7UZ7 - chains P and Q of the 9 polymer chains in the assembly; structure by electron microscopy, 2.90 A resolution.

[Chain P]
Name: M8a-31 Fab heavy chain
Source organism: Mus musculus
Notes: antibody fragment or engineered binder
Sequence (228 residues; each row starts with the number of its first residue; note: 12 numbers in that range are skipped by the numbering (no residue carries them; nothing is unmodelled there)):
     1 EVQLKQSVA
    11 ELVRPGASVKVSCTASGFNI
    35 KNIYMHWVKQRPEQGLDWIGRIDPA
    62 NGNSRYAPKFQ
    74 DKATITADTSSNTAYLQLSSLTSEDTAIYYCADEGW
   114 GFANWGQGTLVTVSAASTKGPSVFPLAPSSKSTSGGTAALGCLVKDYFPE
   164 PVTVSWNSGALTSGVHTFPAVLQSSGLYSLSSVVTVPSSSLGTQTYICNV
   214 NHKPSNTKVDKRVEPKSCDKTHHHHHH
Unresolved in the structure: 129-240
Disulfide bonds: C23-C104

[Chain Q]
Name: M8a-31 Fab light chain
Source organism: Mus musculus
Notes: antibody fragment or engineered binder
Sequence (220 residues; numbered 1 to 234; 14 numbers in that range are skipped by the numbering (no residue carries them; nothing is unmodelled there); the number before each row is that of its first residue):
     1 DIVMTQSPSSLTVTAGEKVTMSCKSSQSLLNSGNQKNYLTWYQQKVGQPP
    51 KLLIYWA
    65 STRDPGVP
    74 DRFTGSG
    83 FGTDFTLTISSVQAEDLAVYYCQNDYS
   114 YPLTFGAGTKVELKRTVAAPSVFIFPPSDEQLKSGTASVVCLLNNFYPRE
   164 AKVQWKVDNALQSGNSQESVTEQDSKDSTYSLSSTLTLSKADYEKHKVYA
   214 CEVTHQGLSSPVTKSFNRGEC
Unresolved in the structure: 127-234
Disulfide bonds: C23-C104

[Chain P / chain Q interface]
Residue-residue contacts (28):
  Q44(P) with Q44(Q), hydrogen bond
  G49(P) with G119(Q); A120(Q)
  L50(P) with Y103(Q), hydrophobic; F118(Q)
  D51(P) with T117(Q), hydrogen bond
  W52(P) with Y114(Q); P115(Q), hydrophobic; L116(Q)
  R55(P) with Y114(Q)
  R66(P) with Y114(Q), hydrogen bond
  P69(P) with D1(Q)
  Y103(P) with P49(Q), hydrophobic
  W109(P) with T40(Q); Y55(Q); W56(Q); D107(Q)
  G114(P) with Y42(Q); L52(Q)
  F115(P) with Y42(Q), hydrogen bond (backbone-side chain); L52(Q); F118(Q), hydrophobic
  A116(P) with L52(Q), hydrophobic
  W118(P) with Y42(Q), hydrophobic; P49(Q), hydrophobic; P50(Q), hydrogen bond (side chain-backbone); F118(Q), hydrophobic
  G119(P) with P49(Q)
Other interface residues (no listed pair), chain P (17 interface residues in all): Q48, Q120
Other interface residues (no listed pair), chain Q (19 interface residues in all): Y38

[In short]
Chain P and chain Q form an interface of 17 and 19 residues respectively; the contacts include 5 hydrogen
bonds. Among the polar pairs are Q44(P)-Q44(Q), D51(P)-T117(Q) and R66(P)-Y114(Q).
Here chain P is M8a-31 Fab heavy chain and chain Q is M8a-31 Fab light chain, both from Mus musculus. Entry
7UZ7 (Structure of the SARS-CoV-2 S 6P trimer in complex with the mouse antibody Fab fragment, M8a-31) was
determined by electron microscopy, deposited together with 7UZ4, 7UZ6, 7UZ8, 7UZ9, 7UZA, 7UZB, 7UZC and 7UZD.
